Entry 8VR8 (electron microscopy, 3.25 A resolution); this record covers chains M and A of the 31 polymer chains in the assembly.

[Chain M]
Name: 50S ribosomal protein L15
From: Mycolicibacterium smegmatis MC2 155
UniProtKB: A0QSG8 (A0QSG8_MYCS2); numbering as in UniProt (aligned over 1-147)
Amino-acid sequence (147 residues; numbered 1 to 147; the number before each row is that of its first residue):
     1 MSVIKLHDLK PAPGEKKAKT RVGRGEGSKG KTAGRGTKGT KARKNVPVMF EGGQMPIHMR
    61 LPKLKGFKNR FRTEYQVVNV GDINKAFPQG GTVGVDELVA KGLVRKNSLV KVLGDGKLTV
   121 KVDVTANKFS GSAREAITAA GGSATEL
Unresolved in the structure: 1-2

[Chain A]
Molecule: 23S ribosomal RNA
From: Mycolicibacterium smegmatis MC2 155
Sequence (3120 nucleotides; row label = number of the first residue in the row):
     1 UAAGUGUUUA AGGGCGCAUG GUGGAUGCCU UGGCACUGGG AGCCGAUGAA GGACGUAGGA
    61 GGCUGCGAUA AGCCUCGGGG AGCUGUCAAC CGAGCGUUGA UCCGAGGAUG UCCGAAUGGG
   121 GAAACCCGGC ACGAGUGAUG UCGUGUCACC AGGCGCUGAA UAUAUAGGCG UCUGGGGGGA
   181 ACGCGGGGAA GUGAAACAUC UCAGUACCCG UAGGAAGAGA AAACAAAAUG UGAUUCCGUG
   241 AGUAGUGGCG AGCGAAAGCG GAGGAUGGCU AAACCGUAUG CAUGUGAUAC CGGGUAGGGG
   301 UUGUGUGUGC GGGGUUGUGG GACCUAUCUU UCCGGCUCUA CCUGGCUGGA GGGCAGUGAG
   361 AAAAUGUUGU GGUUAGCGGA AAUGGCUUGG GAUGGCCUGC CGUAGACGGU GAGAGCCCGG
   421 UACGUGAAAA CCCGACGUCU GUCUUGAUGG UGUUCCCGAG UAGCAGCGGG CCCGUGGAAU
   481 CUGCUGUGAA UCUGCCGGGA CCACCCGGUA AGCCUGAAUA CUUCCCAGUG ACCGAUAGCG
   541 GAUUAGUACC GUGAGGGAAU GGUGAAAAGU ACCCCGGGAG GGGAGUGAAA GAGUACCUGA
   601 AACCGUGCGC UUACAAUCCG UCAGAGCCCU CGACGUGUCG UGGGGUGAUG GCGUGCCUUU
   661 UGAAGAAUGA GCCUGCGAGU CAGGGACAUG UCGCGAGGUU AACCCGGGUG GGGUAGCCGC
   721 AGCGAAAGCG AGUCUGAAUA GGGCGUAUCC ACACAAGAGU GUGUGGUGUA GUGGUGUGUU
   781 CUGGACCCGA AGCGGAGUGA UCUACCCAUG GCCAGGGUGA AGCGCGGGUA AGACCGCGUG
   841 GAGGCCCGAA CCCACUUAGG UUGAAGACUG AGGGGAUGAG CUGUGGGUAG GGGUGAAAGG
   901 CCAAUCAAAC UCCGUGAUAG CUGGUUCUCC CCGAAAUGCA UUUAGGUGCA GCGUCGCAUG
   961 UUUCUUGCCG GAGGUAGAGC UACUGGAUGG CCGAUGGGCC CCACAGGGUU ACUGACGUCA
  1021 GCCAAACUCC GAAUGCCGGU AAGUCCAAGA GUGCGGCAGU GAGACGGCGG GGGAUAAGCU
  1081 CCGUGCGUCG AGAGGGAAAC AGCCCAGAUC GCCGGCUAAG GCCCCUAAGC GUGUGCUAAG
  1141 UGGAAAAGGA UGUGCAGUCG CGAAGACAAC CAGGAGGUUG GCUUAGAAGC AGCCACCCUU
  1201 GAAAGAGUGC GUAAUAGCUC ACUGGUCAAG UGAUUGUGCG CCGAUAAUGU AGCGGGGCUC
  1261 AAGCACACCG CCGAAGCCGC GGCAGCCAAC GUGUUGGCUG GGUAGGGGAG CGUCCUGCAU
  1321 CCGGUGAAGC CGCCGAGUGA UCGAGUGGUG GAGGGUGUGG GAGUGAGAAU GCAGGCAUGA
  1381 GUAGCGAUUA GGCAAGUGAG AACCUUGCCC GCCGAAAGAC CAAGGGUUCC UGGGCCAGGC
  1441 CAGUCCGCCC AGGGUGAGUC GGGACCUAAG GCGAGGCCGA CAGGCGUAGU CGAUGGACAA
  1501 CGGGUUGAUA UUCCCGUACC CGUGUAUGUG CGUCCAUGAU GAAUCAGCGG UACUAACCAU
  1561 CCAAAACCAC CGUGACCGCA CCUUUCGGGG UGUGGCGUUG GUGGGGCUGC AUGGGACCUU
  1621 CGUUGGUAGU AGUCAAGCGA UGGGGUGACG CAGGAAGGUA GCCGUACCGG UCAGUGGUAA
  1681 UACCGGGGUA AGCCUGUAGG GAGUCAGAUA GGUAAAUCCG UCUGGCAUAU AUCCUGAGAG
  1741 GUGAUGCAUA GCCGAGUGAG GCGAAUUCGG UGAUCCUAUG CUGCCGAGAA AAGCCUCUAG
  1801 CGAGGACAUA CACGGCCCGU ACCCCAAACC AACACAGGUG GUCAGGUAGA GAAUACUAAG
  1861 GCGUACGAGU GAACUAUGGU UAAGGAACUC GGCAAAAUGC CCCCGUAACU UCGGGAGAAG
  1921 GGGGACCCAC AUGGCGUGUA AGCCUUUACG GCCCAAGCGU GAGUGGGUGG CACAAACCAG
  1981 UGAGAAGCGA CUGUUUACUA AAAACACAGG UCCGUGCGAA GUCGCAAGAC GAUGUAUACG
  2041 GACUGACGCC UGCCCGGUGC UGGAAGGUUA AGAGGACCCG UUAACUCCCU UUGGGGGUGA
  2101 AGCGGAGAAU UUAAGCCCCA GUAAACGGCG GUGGUAACUA UAACCAUCCU AAGGUAGCGA
  2161 AAUUCCUUGU CGGGUAAGUU CCGACCUGCA CGAAUGGCGU AACGACUUCU CAACUGUCUC
  2221 AACCAUAGAC UCGGCGAAAU UGCACUACGA GUAAAGAUGC UCGUUACGCG CGGCAGGACG
  2281 AAAAGACCCC GGGACCUUCA CUACAACUUG GUAUUGGUGC UCGAUACGGU UUGUGUAGGA
  2341 UAGGUGGGAG ACUGUGAAGC UCACACGCCA GUGUGGGUGG AGUCGUUGUU GAAAUACCAC
  2401 UCUGAUCGUA UUGGGCCUCU AACCUCGGAC CGUAUAUCCG GUUCAGGGAC AGUGCCUGGU
  2461 GGGUAGUUUA ACUGGGGCGG UUGCCUCCUA AAAUGUAACG GAGGCGCCCA AAGGUUCCCU
  2521 CAACCUGGAC GGCAAUCAGG UGUUGAGUGU AAGUGCACAA GGGAGCUUGA CUGCGAGACG
  2581 GACAUGUCGA GCAGGGACGA AAGUCGGGAC UAGUGAUCCG GCACCUCUGA GUGGAAGGGG
  2641 UGUCGCUCAA CGGAUAAAAG GUACCCCGGG GAUAACAGGC UGAUCUUCCC CAAGAGUCCA
  2701 UAUCGACGGG AUGGUUUGGC ACCUCGAUGU CGGCUCGUCG CAUCCUGGGG CUGGAGCAGG
  2761 UCCCAAGGGU UGGGCUGUUC GCCCAUUAAA GCGGCACGCG AGCUGGGUUU AGAACGUCGU
  2821 GAGACAGUUC GGUCUCUAUC CGCCGCGCGC GUCAGAAGCU UGAGGAAACC UGUCCCUAGU
  2881 ACGAGAGGAC CGGGACGGAC GAACCUCUGG UAUACCAGUU GUCCCACCAG GGGCACGGCU
  2941 GGAUAGCCAC GUUCGGACAG GAUAACCGCU GAAAGCAUCU AAGCGGGAAA CCUCUUCCAA
  3001 GACCAGGCUU CUCACCCUCU AGGAGGGAUA AGGCCCCCCG CAGACCACGG GAUUGAUAGA
  3061 CCAGACCUGG AAGCCUAGUA AUAGGUGCAG GGAACUGGCA CUAACCGGCC GAAAACUUAC
Unresolved in the structure: 1, 1546-1619, 2056-2150
Small-molecule neighbours: chloramphenicol (CLM): G2285, A2286, A2675, C2676, A2727, U2728, G2729, U2730

[Interface between chain M and chain A]
Pairs across the interface (141):
  Leu-6(M) / G1317(A)  hydrogen bond to the base
  His-7(M) / G1317(A)  base contact
  His-7(M) / C1318(A)  hydrogen bond to the sugar
  His-7(M) / A1319(A)  hydrogen bond to the sugar
  His-7(M) / G1357(A)  base contact
  His-7(M) / U1358(A)  sugar contact
  Lys-10(M) / U1358(A)  phosphate contact
  Pro-11(M) / G1359(A)  phosphate contact
  Ala-12(M) / U691(A)  sugar contact
  Pro-13(M) / U691(A)  sugar contact
  Gly-14(M) / G690(A)  hydrogen bond to the sugar
  Gly-14(M) / U691(A)  sugar contact
  Glu-15(M) / G690(A)  hydrogen bond to the base
  Glu-15(M) / U691(A)  hydrogen bond to the sugar
  Glu-15(M) / G776(A)  sugar contact
  Lys-16(M) / G776(A)  sugar contact
  Lys-16(M) / G1360(A)  salt bridge to the phosphate
  Lys-17(M) / G776(A)  hydrogen bond to the sugar
  Lys-17(M) / U777(A)  sugar contact
  Lys-17(M) / G1308(A)  salt bridge to the phosphate
  Lys-19(M) / U680(A)  phosphate contact
  Lys-19(M) / G778(A)  phosphate contact
  Thr-20(M) / G778(A)  hydrogen bond to the phosphate
  Arg-21(M) / C927(A)  base contact
  Arg-21(M) / U1364(A)  base contact
  Arg-21(M) / G1365(A)  hydrogen bond to the base
  Val-22(M) / G679(A)  sugar contact
  Gly-23(M) / U925(A)  hydrogen bond to the sugar
  Gly-23(M) / U926(A)  phosphate contact
  Arg-24(M) / G679(A)  salt bridge to the phosphate
  Arg-24(M) / U926(A)  hydrogen bond to the base
  Arg-24(M) / G1365(A)  salt bridge to the phosphate
  Gly-25(M) / U926(A)  hydrogen bond to the phosphate
  Gly-25(M) / C927(A)  phosphate contact
  Gly-27(M) / U928(A)  hydrogen bond to the phosphate
  Gly-27(M) / C929(A)  base contact
  Ser-28(M) / U928(A)  hydrogen bond to the base
  Lys-29(M) / G1306(A)  salt bridge to the phosphate
  Gly-30(M) / U926(A)  phosphate contact
  Lys-31(M) / U658(A)  salt bridge to the phosphate
  Lys-31(M) / U659(A)  salt bridge to the phosphate
  Lys-31(M) / U925(A)  hydrogen bond to the base
  Lys-31(M) / U926(A)  hydrogen bond to the phosphate
  Thr-32(M) / U925(A)  base contact
  Thr-32(M) / G1305(A)  phosphate contact
  Ala-33(M) / G679(A)  base contact
  Gly-34(M) / G1059(A)  phosphate contact
  Gly-34(M) / G1305(A)  hydrogen bond to the phosphate
  Arg-35(M) / G679(A)  hydrogen bond to the base
  Arg-35(M) / C786(A)  salt bridge to the phosphate
  Arg-35(M) / G1305(A)  hydrogen bond to the phosphate
  Gly-36(M) / G1059(A)  phosphate contact
  Gly-36(M) / G1305(A)  phosphate contact
  Thr-37(M) / U1060(A)  hydrogen bond to the phosphate
  Lys-38(M) / U659(A)  phosphate contact
  Lys-38(M) / U660(A)  salt bridge to the phosphate
  Lys-38(M) / U922(A)  salt bridge to the phosphate
  Lys-38(M) / G923(A)  phosphate contact
  Gly-39(M) / C921(A)  phosphate contact
  Thr-40(M) / G920(A)  sugar contact
  Thr-40(M) / G946(A)  phosphate contact
  Thr-40(M) / U947(A)  sugar contact
  Lys-41(M) / U947(A)  phosphate contact
  Lys-41(M) / G1059(A)  salt bridge to the phosphate
  Ala-42(M) / C786(A)  hydrogen bond to the base
  Arg-43(M) / C921(A)  base contact
  Arg-43(M) / U922(A)  base contact
  Arg-43(M) / G923(A)  base contact
  Lys-44(M) / A919(A)  salt bridge to the phosphate
  Lys-44(M) / G920(A)  salt bridge to the phosphate
  Asn-45(M) / U780(A)  phosphate contact
  Asn-45(M) / C781(A)  phosphate contact
  Val-46(M) / U947(A)  phosphate contact
  Met-49(M) / A251(A)  phosphate contact
  Phe-50(M) / A195(A)  base contact
  Phe-50(M) / U947(A)  sugar contact
  Phe-50(M) / G948(A)  sugar contact
  Glu-51(M) / G948(A)  sugar contact
  Gly-52(M) / A195(A)  base contact
  Gly-52(M) / U941(A)  hydrogen bond to the sugar
  Gly-52(M) / G946(A)  hydrogen bond to the base
  Gly-52(M) / U947(A)  base contact
  Gly-53(M) / U941(A)  sugar contact
  Gln-54(M) / A940(A)  hydrogen bond to the sugar
  Gln-54(M) / U941(A)  sugar contact
  Gln-54(M) / A2582(A)  base contact
  Gln-54(M) / G2652(A)  base contact
  Met-55(M) / A2616(A)  base contact
  Met-55(M) / G2652(A)  sugar contact
  Met-55(M) / G2653(A)  base contact
  Ile-57(M) / C2583(A)  sugar contact
  His-58(M) / A251(A)  phosphate contact
  Met-59(M) / G250(A)  phosphate contact
  Met-59(M) / U2617(A)  hydrogen bond to the sugar
  Arg-60(M) / C2583(A)  hydrogen bond to the sugar
  Arg-60(M) / A2584(A)  sugar contact
  Arg-60(M) / A2616(A)  hydrogen bond to the sugar
  Arg-60(M) / G2652(A)  base contact
  Leu-61(M) / A2584(A)  phosphate contact
  Leu-61(M) / U2617(A)  sugar contact
  Pro-62(M) / U2617(A)  sugar contact
  Lys-63(M) / C249(A)  hydrogen bond to the sugar
  Lys-63(M) / C2618(A)  hydrogen bond to the phosphate
  Lys-65(M) / A725(A)  salt bridge to the phosphate
  Lys-65(M) / G2640(A)  phosphate contact
  Lys-65(M) / U2641(A)  salt bridge to the phosphate
  Gly-66(M) / A725(A)  sugar contact
  Gly-66(M) / G2639(A)  hydrogen bond to the phosphate
  Gly-66(M) / G2640(A)  hydrogen bond to the phosphate
  Phe-67(M) / A725(A)  hydrogen bond to the sugar
  Phe-67(M) / A726(A)  sugar contact
  Phe-67(M) / U2628(A)  sugar contact
  Phe-67(M) / G2638(A)  base contact
  Phe-67(M) / G2639(A)  sugar contact
  Lys-68(M) / A244(A)  sugar contact
  Asn-69(M) / A726(A)  phosphate contact
  Asn-69(M) / A727(A)  hydrogen bond to the phosphate
  Asn-69(M) / U2628(A)  hydrogen bond to the sugar
  Arg-70(M) / A2630(A)  hydrogen bond to the base
  Phe-71(M) / G2629(A)  sugar contact
  Phe-71(M) / A2630(A)  sugar contact
  Arg-72(M) / G724(A)  hydrogen bond to the base
  Arg-72(M) / A727(A)  salt bridge to the phosphate
  Arg-72(M) / G728(A)  hydrogen bond to the base
  Gln-76(M) / C720(A)  base contact
  Val-77(M) / A721(A)  base contact
  Val-77(M) / G730(A)  base contact
  Asn-79(M) / A721(A)  hydrogen bond to the base
  Arg-105(M) / G719(A)  base contact
  Arg-105(M) / C720(A)  base contact
  Lys-106(M) / U714(A)  sugar contact
  Lys-111(M) / G730(A)  hydrogen bond to the base
  Leu-113(M) / A721(A)  base contact
  Leu-113(M) / G730(A)  base contact
  Leu-113(M) / A731(A)  phosphate contact
  Gly-114(M) / A731(A)  hydrogen bond to the phosphate
  Asp-115(M) / A721(A)  base contact
  Asp-115(M) / A731(A)  base contact
  Ser-130(M) / G730(A)  hydrogen bond to the phosphate
  Ser-130(M) / A731(A)  phosphate contact
  Ser-132(M) / A731(A)  phosphate contact
Other interface residues (no listed pair), chain M (77 interface residues in all): Leu-9, Ala-18, Glu-26, Thr-73, Tyr-75, Gly-102, Gly-131
Other interface residues (no listed pair), chain A (88 interface residues in all): G252, C692, A696, G697, A715, C718, C787, U943, A1058, A1304, G1361, C2619, C2627, A2654, A2672

[In short]
77 residues of chain M and 88 residues of chain A are in contact; the contacts include 41 hydrogen bonds and
16 salt bridges. Among the polar pairs are Leu-6(M)/G1317(A), Glu-15(M)/G690(A) and Arg-21(M)/G1365(A). Bound
to chain A: chloramphenicol.
Chain M is 50S ribosomal protein L15 and chain A is 23S ribosomal RNA, both from Mycolicibacterium smegmatis
MC2 155; the structure, Structure of Mycobacterium smegmatis 50S ribosomal subunit bound to HflX and
chloramphenicol:50S-HflX-B-Clm, was determined by electron microscopy, deposited together with 8VIO, 8VK0,
8VK7, 8VKI, 8VKW, 8VPK, 8VR4 and 8VRL.
